PDB entry 4TZH | X-ray diffraction, 1.39 A resolution | chain A

# Chain A
Protein: LIC12234
Source organism: Leptospira interrogans
Notes: engineered mutation(s): M49L
Sequence (190 residues; each row starts with the number of its first residue):
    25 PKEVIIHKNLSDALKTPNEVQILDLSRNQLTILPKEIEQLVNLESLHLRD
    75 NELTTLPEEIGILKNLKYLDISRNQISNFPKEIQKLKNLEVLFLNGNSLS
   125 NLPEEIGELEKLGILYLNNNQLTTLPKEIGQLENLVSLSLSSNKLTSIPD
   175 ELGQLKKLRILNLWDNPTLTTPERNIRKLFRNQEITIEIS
Bound ions: Zn2+ site 1: His31 (together with acetate ion) (shared with 1 residue of chain B); Zn2+ site 2: Glu43 (shared with 1 residue of chain B); Zn2+ site 3: His71, Asp94 (shared with 1 residue of chain B); Zn2+ site 4: Glu76, Glu114 (shared with 1 residue of chain B); Zn2+ site 5: Glu82, Glu106 (shared with 2 residues of chain B); Zn2+ site 6: Glu208 (shared with 1 residue of chain B); Zn2+ site 7: Glu212 (shared with 2 residues of chain B)

# In short
His71 and Asp94 form the Zn2+ site 3. Glu76 and Glu114 form the Zn2+ site 4.
Chain A is LIC12234 (Leptospira interrogans); the structure, Structure of Leptospira interrogans LRR protein
LIC12234, was determined by X-ray diffraction (same publication as 4U06, 4U08 and 4U09).
